5WY2 - chains A and B; structure by X-ray diffraction, 1.90 A resolution.

# Chain A
Protein: Sorting nexin-5
Source organism: Homo sapiens
UniProtKB: Q9Y5X3 (SNX5_HUMAN); residue numbers follow UniProt; this construct covers 20-180
Sequence (163 residues; row label = number of the first residue in the row):
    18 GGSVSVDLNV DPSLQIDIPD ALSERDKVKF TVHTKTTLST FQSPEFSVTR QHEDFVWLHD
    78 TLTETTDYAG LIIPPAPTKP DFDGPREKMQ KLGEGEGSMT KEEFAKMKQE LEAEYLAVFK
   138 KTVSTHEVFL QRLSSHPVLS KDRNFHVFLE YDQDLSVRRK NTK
Unresolved in the structure: 18-27, 110-120, 177-180
Differences from the reference sequence: expression tag (18-19); conflict S56 (Pro in Q9Y5X3), T80 (Ile in Q9Y5X3), T142 (Ser in Q9Y5X3)
Curated features (UniProtKB/Swiss-Prot):
  - binding site (a 1,2-diacyl-sn-glycero-3-phospho-(1D-myo-inositol-4,5-bisphosphate)): S40 to K46, F99 to K105, E113 to M116
Reported in the primary citation:
  - mutagenesis - E129A: unchanged binding to IncE (chain B)

# Chain B
Protein: IncE
UniProtKB: B7SCI5 (B7SCI5_CHLTH); numbering as in UniProt (aligned over 111-131)
Sequence (21 residues; numbered 111 to 131; the number before each row is that of its first residue):
   111 GPAVQFFKGK NGSADQVILV T
Reported in the primary citation:
  - mutagenesis - Q115A, F117A: unchanged binding to Sorting nexin-5 (chain A)
  - mutagenesis - V114A: decreased binding to SNX6
  - mutagenesis - F116A: abolished binding to SNX6

# Interface between chain A and chain B
Contacting residue pairs (27):
  D34(A) with K120(B), salt bridge
  I35(A) with K118(B), hydrogen bond (backbone-side chain)
  P36(A) with F117(B); K118(B), hydrogen bond (backbone-backbone)
  D37(A) with Q115(B); F116(B); F117(B)
  A38(A) with Q115(B); F116(B), hydrogen bond (backbone-backbone)
  L39(A) with V114(B)
  S40(A) with A113(B); V114(B), hydrogen bond (backbone-backbone)
  E41(A) with P112(B); A113(B)
  R42(A) with P112(B)
  M106(A) with P112(B), hydrophobic; V114(B), hydrophobic; L129(B), hydrophobic
  Y132(A) with V114(B), hydrophobic
  L133(A) with F116(B), hydrophobic; D125(B)
  F136(A) with V114(B); F116(B), hydrophobic; V127(B), hydrophobic
  K137(A) with D125(B)
  V140(A) with K118(B)
  E144(A) with K118(B), salt bridge
From the paper, about this interface:
  - specific contacts: E144(A)-K118(B) (salt bridge)
  - interface residues, chain A: P36(A), Y132(A), L133(A), F136(A), K137(A), V140(A)
  - hot spots on chain A (mutagenesis) - Y132A, L133A, F136A: abolished binding to IncE (chain B)
  - interface residues, chain B: A113(B), V114(B), F116(B), V127(B)
  - hot spots on chain B (mutagenesis) - V127A (2-2.5-fold): decreased binding to Sorting nexin-5 (chain A)

# Overview
The interface between chain A and chain B involves 16 residues on one side and 11 on the other; the contacts
include 4 hydrogen bonds and 2 salt bridges. Polar contacts include D34(A)-K120(B), E144(A)-K118(B) and
I35(A)-K118(B). The paper describes a salt bridge between E144(A) and K118(B). From the paper: Y132A, L133A
and F136A of chain A abolish binding to IncE (chain B); interface residues P36(A), Y132(A) and A113(B) among
others; 9 substitutions were tested in all.
Here chain A is Sorting nexin-5 (Homo sapiens) and chain B is IncE. Entry 5WY2 (Human Snx5 PX domain in
complex with Chlamydia IncE C terminus) was determined by X-ray diffraction.
